PDB entry 8ZMU | X-ray diffraction, 2.03 A resolution | chains B and D of the 6 polymer chains in the assembly

== Chain B (and D) ==
Protein: Glutamate dehydrogenase
Organism: Thermococcus profundus
Notes: EC 1.4.1.3; chain D of this document is another copy of the same molecule, construct and numbering; everything in this record applies to it too
UniProt: O74024 (DHE3_THEPR); numbering as in UniProt (aligned over 1-419)
Sequence (419 residues; numbered 1 to 419; the number before each row is that of its first residue):
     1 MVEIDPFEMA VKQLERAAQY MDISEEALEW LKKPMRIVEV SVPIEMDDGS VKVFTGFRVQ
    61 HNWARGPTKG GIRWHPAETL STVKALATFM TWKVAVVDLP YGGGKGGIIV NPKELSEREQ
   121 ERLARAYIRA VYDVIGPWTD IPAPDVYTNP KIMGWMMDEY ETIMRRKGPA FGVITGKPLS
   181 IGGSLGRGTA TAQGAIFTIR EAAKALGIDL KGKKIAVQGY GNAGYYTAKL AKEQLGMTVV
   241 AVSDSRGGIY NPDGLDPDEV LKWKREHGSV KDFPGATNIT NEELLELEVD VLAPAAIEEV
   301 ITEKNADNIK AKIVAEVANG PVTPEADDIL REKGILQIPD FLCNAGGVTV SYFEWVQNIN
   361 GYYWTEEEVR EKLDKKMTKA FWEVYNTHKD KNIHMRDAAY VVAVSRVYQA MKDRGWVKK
Disordered / not traced: 1-3 (chain D: 1-4)
Differences from the reference sequence: engineered mutation F89 (Trp in O74024)
Curated features (UniProtKB/Swiss-Prot):
  - active site: K105
  - binding site (NAD(+)): G219 to Y225

== Chain B / chain D interface ==
Residue-residue contacts - 24 pairs, chain B then chain D:
  E45(B) - R118(D)  salt bridge
  M46(B) - R118(D)  hydrogen bond (backbone-side chain)
  D47(B) - R118(D)  hydrogen bond (backbone-side chain)
  G49(B) - R118(D)
  R118(B) - E45(D)  salt bridge
  R118(B) - M46(D)  hydrogen bond (side chain-backbone)
  R118(B) - D47(D)  hydrogen bond (side chain-backbone)
  R118(B) - G49(D)
  R118(B) - R122(D)
  R122(B) - R118(D)
  R122(B) - R122(D)
  R129(B) - R129(D)
  R129(B) - E159(D)  salt bridge
  R129(B) - T162(D)
  R129(B) - R165(D)  hydrogen bond (backbone-side chain)
  Y132(B) - R165(D)
  D133(B) - R165(D)  salt bridge
  E159(B) - R129(D)  salt bridge
  T162(B) - R129(D)
  I163(B) - I163(D)
  R165(B) - R129(D)  hydrogen bond (side chain-backbone)
  R165(B) - Y132(D)
  R165(B) - D133(D)  salt bridge
  R165(B) - I163(D)
Also at the interface, not in a pair above, chain B (15 interface residues in all): D48, R125
Also at the interface, not in a pair above, chain D (15 interface residues in all): R125, K167

== In short ==
Chain B and chain D each contribute 15 residues to their interface, with 6 hydrogen bonds and 6 salt bridges.
Among the polar pairs are E45(B)-R118(D), R129(B)-E159(D) and D133(B)-R165(D). UniProt lists active-site
residue K105(B) and 7 NAD+-binding residues on chain B.
Chain B and chain D are both Glutamate dehydrogenase (Thermococcus profundus); the structure, Glutamate
dehydrogenase (W89F-mutant) from thermococcus profundus in the unliganded state, was determined by X-ray
diffraction (same publication as 8ZNE, 8ZNB, 8ZNC, 8ZND and 8ZNG).
